Entry 3SDI (X-ray diffraction, 2.65 A resolution); this record covers chains E and F of the 28 polymer chains in the assembly.

[Chain E]
Molecule: Proteasome component PRE5
From: Saccharomyces cerevisiae
Notes: EC 3.4.25.1
UniProtKB: P40302 (PSA1_YEAST); the construct has insertions or renumbered stretches relative to UniProt, so the offset changes along the chain: 4-60 = UniProt 2-58; 63-180 = UniProt 59-176; 183-204 = UniProt 183-204; 210-233 = UniProt 211-234
Amino-acid sequence (233 residues; row label = number of the first residue in the row; note: 7 numbers in that range are skipped by the numbering (no residue carries them; nothing is unmodelled there); a row labelled like 180A-180F holds insertion residues (180A, then the next letters in order)):
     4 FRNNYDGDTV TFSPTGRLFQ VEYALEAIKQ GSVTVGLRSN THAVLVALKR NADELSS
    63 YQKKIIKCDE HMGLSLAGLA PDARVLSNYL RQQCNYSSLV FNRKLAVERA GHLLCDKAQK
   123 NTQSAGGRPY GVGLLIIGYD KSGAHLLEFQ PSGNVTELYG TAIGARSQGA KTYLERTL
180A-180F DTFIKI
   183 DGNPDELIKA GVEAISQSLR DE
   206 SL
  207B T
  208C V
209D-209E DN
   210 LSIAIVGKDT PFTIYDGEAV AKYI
Not modelled in the structure: 4-6
Sequence notes: conflict Ala127 (Tyr123 in P40302)

[Chain F]
Molecule: Proteasome component C1
From: Saccharomyces cerevisiae
Notes: EC 3.4.25.1
UniProtKB: P21242 (PSA3_YEAST); the construct lacks a stretch of the UniProt sequence and is renumbered around it, so the offset changes along the chain: 7-180 = UniProt 7-180; 184-199 = UniProt 187-202; 201-206 = UniProt 203-208; 207-218 = UniProt 211-222; 1 more segments
Amino-acid sequence (242 residues; each row starts with the number of its first residue; note: 4 numbers in that range are skipped by the numbering (no residue carries them; nothing is unmodelled there); a row labelled like 180A-180F holds insertion residues (180A, then the next letters in order)):
     7 GYDLSNSVFS PDGRNFQVEY AVKAVENGTT SIGIKCNDGV VFAVEKLITS KLLVPQKNVK
    67 IQVVDRHIGC VYSGLIPDGR HLVNRGREEA ASFKKLYKTP IPIPAFADRL GQYVQAHTLY
   127 NSVRPFGVST IFGGVDKNGA HLYMLEPSGS YWGYKGAATG KGRQSAKAEL EKLV
180A-180F DHHPEG
   184 LSAREAVKQA AKIIYL
   201 AHEDNK
206B-206C EK
   207 DFELEISWCS LS
218A-218C ETN
   219 GLHKFVKGDL LQEAIDFAQK EIN
Bound ions: Mg2+: Ser13, Asn127

[How chain E and chain F interact]
Residue-residue contacts (60):
  Asn7(E) - Leu10(F)
  Tyr8(E) - Asp9(F)  hydrogen bond
  Thr12(E) - Arg130(F)
  Val13(E) - Asn127(F)
  Val13(E) - Ser128(F)
  Val13(E) - Val129(F)  hydrophobic
  Val13(E) - Arg130(F)
  Thr14(E) - Leu10(F)  hydrogen bond (side chain-backbone)
  Thr14(E) - Gln23(F)
  Phe15(E) - Gln23(F)  hydrogen bond (backbone-side chain)
  Phe15(E) - Tyr26(F)  hydrophobic
  Phe15(E) - Ala27(F)  hydrophobic
  Phe15(E) - Arg130(F)
  Phe15(E) - Pro131(F)
  Ser16(E) - Tyr26(F)
  Pro17(E) - Tyr26(F)  hydrophobic
  Pro17(E) - Lys29(F)
  Thr18(E) - Lys29(F)
  Gly19(E) - Tyr26(F)
  Gly19(E) - Lys29(F)
  Gly19(E) - Ala30(F)
  Leu21(E) - Leu81(F)  hydrophobic
  Leu21(E) - Arg130(F)
  His114(E) - Arg86(F)  hydrogen bond
  Cys117(E) - Arg86(F)
  Asp118(E) - Arg86(F)  salt bridge
  Asp118(E) - Asn90(F)
  Gln121(E) - Pro83(F)
  Gln121(E) - Asp84(F)
  Gln121(E) - His87(F)  hydrogen bond
  Thr124(E) - Arg130(F)  hydrogen bond (backbone-side chain)
  Gln125(E) - His123(F)
  Gln125(E) - Val129(F)
  Gln125(E) - Arg130(F)
  Gln125(E) - Phe132(F)
  Ala127(E) - Ser128(F)
  Ser154(E) - Pro83(F)
  Gly155(E) - Pro83(F)
  Asn156(E) - Ile82(F)
  Asn156(E) - Pro83(F)
  Val157(E) - Asn64(F)
  Thr158(E) - Leu59(F)
  Thr158(E) - Asn64(F)
  Glu159(E) - Leu59(F)
  Glu159(E) - Val60(F)  hydrogen bond (backbone-backbone)
  Glu159(E) - Lys63(F)
  Glu159(E) - Asn64(F)  hydrogen bond (backbone-side chain)
  Leu160(E) - Leu58(F)
  Leu160(E) - Leu59(F)
  Leu160(E) - Val60(F)
  Tyr161(E) - Leu58(F)  hydrogen bond (backbone-backbone)
  Tyr161(E) - Leu59(F)
  Tyr161(E) - Val60(F)
  Tyr161(E) - Pro61(F)
  Gly162(E) - Leu58(F)
  Lys173(E) - Leu58(F)
  Leu176(E) - Leu58(F)
  Glu177(E) - Ser56(F)  hydrogen bond
  Glu177(E) - Lys57(F)
  Leu180(E) - Lys57(F)
Interface residues without a listed pair, chain E (33 interface residues in all): Arg41, Phe180C
Interface residues without a listed pair, chain F (30 interface residues in all): Gly133

[Overview]
The interface between chain E and chain F involves 33 residues on one side and 30 on the other, with 10
hydrogen bonds and 1 salt bridge. Among the polar pairs are Asp118(E)-Arg86(F), Tyr8(E)-Asp9(F) and
Thr14(E)-Leu10(F). The Mg2+ site is built by Ser13(F) and Asn127(F).
Here chain E is Proteasome component PRE5 and chain F is Proteasome component C1, both from Saccharomyces
cerevisiae. Entry 3SDI (Structure of yeast 20S open-gate proteasome with Compound 20) was determined by X-ray
diffraction, deposited together with 3SDK, 3OEU and 3OEV.
